Entry 8Y6U (electron microscopy, 3.97 A resolution); this record covers chains H and 1 of the 11 polymer chains in the assembly.

Chain H:
Protein: Glycine cleavage system transcriptional activator
Source organism: Escherichia coli K-12
Reference sequence: P0A9F6 (GCVA_ECOLI); numbering as in UniProt (aligned over 1-305)
Amino-acid sequence (305 residues; numbered 1 to 305; the number before each row is that of its first residue):
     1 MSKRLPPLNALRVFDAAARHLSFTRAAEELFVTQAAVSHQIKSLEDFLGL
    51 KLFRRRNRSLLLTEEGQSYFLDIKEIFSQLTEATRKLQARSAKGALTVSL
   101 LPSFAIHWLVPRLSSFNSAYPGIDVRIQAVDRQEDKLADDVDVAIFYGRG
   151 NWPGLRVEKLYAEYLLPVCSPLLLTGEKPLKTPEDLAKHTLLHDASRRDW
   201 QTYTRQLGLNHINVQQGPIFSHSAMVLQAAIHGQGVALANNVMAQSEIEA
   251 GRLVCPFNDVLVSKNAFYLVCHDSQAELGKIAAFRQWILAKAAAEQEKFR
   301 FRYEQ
Disordered / not traced: 93-305
Swiss-Prot annotation at these positions:
  - DNA-binding region: Phe23 to Lys42 (H-T-H motif)

Chain 1:
Molecule: Non-template promoter DNA
Source organism: Escherichia coli
Sequence (92 nucleotides; row label = number of the first residue in the row; numbers below 1 keep their minus sign (DG-4 is residue -4)):
    -4 GTAACCTATTAGTTTTTTTAATCTGAGCCATTATAAATTGTCCGTTGAGC
    46 TTCTACCAGCAAATACCTATAATGGGAGCTGTCACGGATGCA
Disordered / not traced: -4 to 19

Interface between chain H and chain 1:
Residue-residue contacts (12; chain H residue first):
  Ser22(H) with DC23(1), phosphate contact
  Phe23(H) with DC23(1), phosphate contact; DC24(1), phosphate contact
  Thr24(H) with DC23(1), phosphate contact
  Arg25(H) with DC23(1), salt bridge to the phosphate
  Ser38(H) with DA25(1), phosphate contact; DT26(1), base contact
  His39(H) with DT26(1), base contact; DT27(1), base contact; DA28(1), base contact
  Lys51(H) with DA25(1), salt bridge to the phosphate
  Arg58(H) with DG22(1), sugar contact
Also at the interface, not in a pair above, chain H (10 interface residues in all): Ala35, Ile41

Summary:
The interface between chain H and chain 1 involves 10 residues on one side and 7 on the other, with 2 salt
bridges. Polar contacts include Arg25(H)-DC23(1) and Lys51(H)-DA25(1).
Here chain H is Glycine cleavage system transcriptional activator (Escherichia coli K-12) and chain 1 is
Non-template promoter DNA (Escherichia coli). Entry 8Y6U (Cryo-EM structure of E.coli transcription initiation
complex with transcription factor GcvA) was determined by electron microscopy.
